PDB entry 8K9N | X-ray diffraction, 0.86 A resolution | chain A

Chain A:
Name: Pseudoazurin
Source organism: Alcaligenes faecalis
UniProt: P04377 (AZUP_ALCFA); residues 1-123 here correspond to UniProt positions 24-146 (UniProt number = residue number + 23)
Chain sequence (126 residues; each row starts with the number of its first residue; numbers below 1 keep their minus sign (Met-2 is residue -2)):
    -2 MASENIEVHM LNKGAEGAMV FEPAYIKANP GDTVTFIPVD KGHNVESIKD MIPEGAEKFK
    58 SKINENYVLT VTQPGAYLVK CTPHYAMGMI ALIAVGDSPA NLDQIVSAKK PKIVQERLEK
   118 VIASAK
Not modelled in the structure: -2
Differences from the reference sequence: expression tag (-2 to 0)
Ion coordination: Cu ion: His40, Cys78, His81, Met86
UniProt features mapped onto this chain:
  - binding site (Cu cation): His40, Cys78, His81, Met86

Summary:
The Cu ion site is built by His40, Cys78, His81 and Met86. UniProt lists 4 Cu cation-binding residues.
Chain A is Pseudoazurin (Alcaligenes faecalis); the structure, Subatomic resolution structure of Pseudoazurin
from Alcaligenes faecalis, was determined by X-ray diffraction, deposited together with 8K9P.
